5ZA4 - chain A; structure by X-ray diffraction, 2.19 A resolution.

[Chain A]
Protein: Putative ABC transporter periplasmic binding protein
From: Haemophilus ducreyi
UniProtKB: Q7VL18 (Q7VL18_HAEDU); residues 1-487 here correspond to UniProt positions 39-525 (UniProt number = residue number + 38)
Chain sequence (488 residues; each row starts with the number of its first residue; numbering starts at 0):
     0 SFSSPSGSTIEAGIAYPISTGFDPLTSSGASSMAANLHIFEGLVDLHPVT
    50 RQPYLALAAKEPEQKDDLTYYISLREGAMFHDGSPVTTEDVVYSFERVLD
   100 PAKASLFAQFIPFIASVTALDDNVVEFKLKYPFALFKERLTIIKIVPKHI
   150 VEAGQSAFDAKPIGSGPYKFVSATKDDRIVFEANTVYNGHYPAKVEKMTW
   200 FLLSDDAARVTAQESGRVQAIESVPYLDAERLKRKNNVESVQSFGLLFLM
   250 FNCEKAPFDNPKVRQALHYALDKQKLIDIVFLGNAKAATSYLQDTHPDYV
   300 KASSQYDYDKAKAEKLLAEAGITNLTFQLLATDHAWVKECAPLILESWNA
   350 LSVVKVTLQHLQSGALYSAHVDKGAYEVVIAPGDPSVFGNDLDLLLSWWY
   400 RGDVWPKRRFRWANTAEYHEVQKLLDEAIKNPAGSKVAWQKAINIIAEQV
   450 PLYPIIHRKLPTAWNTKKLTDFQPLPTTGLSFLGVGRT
Sequence notes: expression tag (0)
What the authors report for this chain:
  - conformationally variable residues (side-chain flip): Arg-457

[In short]
The paper reports conformational variability at Arg-457.
Chain A is Putative ABC transporter periplasmic binding protein (Haemophilus ducreyi); the structure, Crystal
structure of Sialic acid Binding protein from Haemophilus ducreyi, was determined by X-ray diffraction,
deposited together with 5YYB.
